PDB entry 8YQV | electron microscopy, 2.67 A resolution | chains B and C of the 8 polymer chains in the assembly

== Chain B ==
Protein: DNA-directed RNA polymerase subunit beta
Source organism: African swine fever virus
Notes: EC 2.7.7.6
Reference sequence: A0A2X0RU95 (A0A2X0RU95_ASF); residues 1-1242 here = UniProt positions 1-1242
Amino-acid sequence (1242 residues; row label = number of the first residue in the row):
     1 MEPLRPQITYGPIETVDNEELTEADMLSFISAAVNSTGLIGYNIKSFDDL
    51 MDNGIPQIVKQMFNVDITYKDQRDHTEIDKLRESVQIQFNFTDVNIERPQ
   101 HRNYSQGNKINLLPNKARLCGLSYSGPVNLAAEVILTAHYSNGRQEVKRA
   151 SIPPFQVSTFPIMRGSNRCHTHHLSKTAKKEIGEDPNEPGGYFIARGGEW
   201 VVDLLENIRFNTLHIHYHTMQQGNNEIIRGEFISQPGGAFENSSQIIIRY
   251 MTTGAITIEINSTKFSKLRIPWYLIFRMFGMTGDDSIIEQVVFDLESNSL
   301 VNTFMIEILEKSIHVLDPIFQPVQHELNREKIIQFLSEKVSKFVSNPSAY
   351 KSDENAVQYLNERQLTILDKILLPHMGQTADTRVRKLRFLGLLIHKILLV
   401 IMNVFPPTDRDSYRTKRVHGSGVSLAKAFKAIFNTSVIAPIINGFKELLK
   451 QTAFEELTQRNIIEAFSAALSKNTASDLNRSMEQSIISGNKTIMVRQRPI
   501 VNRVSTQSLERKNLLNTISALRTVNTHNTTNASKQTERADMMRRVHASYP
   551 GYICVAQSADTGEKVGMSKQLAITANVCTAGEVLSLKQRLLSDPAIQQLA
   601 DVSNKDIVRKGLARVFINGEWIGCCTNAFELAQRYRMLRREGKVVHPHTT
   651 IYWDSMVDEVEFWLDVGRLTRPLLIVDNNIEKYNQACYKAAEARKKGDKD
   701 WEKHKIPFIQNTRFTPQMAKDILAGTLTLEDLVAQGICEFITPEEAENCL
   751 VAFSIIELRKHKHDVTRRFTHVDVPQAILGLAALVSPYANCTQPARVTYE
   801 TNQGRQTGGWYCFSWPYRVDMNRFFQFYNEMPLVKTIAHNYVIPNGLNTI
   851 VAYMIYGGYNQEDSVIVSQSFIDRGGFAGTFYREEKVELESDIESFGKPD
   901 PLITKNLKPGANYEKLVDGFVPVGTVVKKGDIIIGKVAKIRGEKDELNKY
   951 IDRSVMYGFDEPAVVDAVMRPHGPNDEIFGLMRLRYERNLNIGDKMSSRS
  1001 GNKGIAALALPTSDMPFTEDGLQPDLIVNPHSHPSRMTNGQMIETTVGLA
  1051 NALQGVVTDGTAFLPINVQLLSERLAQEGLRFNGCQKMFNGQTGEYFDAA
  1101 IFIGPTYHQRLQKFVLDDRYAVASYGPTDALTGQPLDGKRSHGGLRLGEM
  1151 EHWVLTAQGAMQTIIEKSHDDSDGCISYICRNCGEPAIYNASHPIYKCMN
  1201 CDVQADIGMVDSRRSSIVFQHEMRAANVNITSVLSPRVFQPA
Unresolved in the structure: 1-7, 218-224, 490-503, 527-536, 941-948
Metal / ion sites: Zn2+: Cys1180, Cys1183, Cys1198, Cys1201

== Chain C ==
Protein: DNA-directed RNA polymerase RPB3-11 homolog
Source organism: African swine fever virus
Reference sequence: A0A2X0RUE7 (A0A2X0RUE7_ASF); numbering as in UniProt (aligned over 1-359)
Amino-acid sequence (359 residues; numbered 1 to 359; the number before each row is that of its first residue):
     1 MEKIFQNVEIKPFLIDFSNLFIKNAAKKLFQLEEQLPLVPVNVVMDFKGI
    51 SRAAVHGLSRVLQDEIPNYMLDIKPGGYKIEDSTDLFMTEQFIRNRINFI
   101 PIYAKNETLVFALRSLNNSCEVKTIYSRDLIQVAGPKLKYPIFNPTFEIG
   151 FLQPGKSLIIEDIYIKKGIGRKHAAFNLAVKTHFSHLDIEQYPTDKKEYM
   201 ALSGYKQSSMTSDPRHHRLGLCFPAVPLPHINQAVRTYLKNACRIIIGRI
   251 QSIQKIYENFEEPQPELVLFSMDEEKTKAIITIKDETHTIGNLLKTYIYE
   301 MIPDISFVGYQCVPHKQEMVLTIIHKASQEDLITLLEKSIQNIIQTFQIL
   351 EKNVDELIA
Unresolved in the structure: 1-2

== Interface between chain B and chain C ==
Contacting residue pairs - 86 pairs, chain B then chain C:
  Phe813(B) - Phe87(C)
  Trp815(B) - Phe87(C)
  Trp815(B) - Thr89(C)
  Pro816(B) - Leu86(C)  hydrophobic
  Pro816(B) - Phe87(C)  hydrophobic
  Tyr817(B) - Leu86(C)
  Phe827(B) - Gln91(C)
  Phe827(B) - Phe92(C)  hydrophobic
  Tyr828(B) - Phe92(C)
  Tyr828(B) - Arg96(C)  hydrogen bond
  Tyr859(B) - Pro314(C)
  Ser870(B) - Ala174(C)
  Ser870(B) - Asn177(C)  hydrogen bond
  Asp873(B) - Asn95(C)
  Asp873(B) - Phe99(C)
  Asp873(B) - His173(C)
  Asp873(B) - Ala174(C)  hydrogen bond (side chain-backbone)
  Arg874(B) - Asn95(C)  hydrogen bond (backbone-side chain)
  Arg874(B) - Phe99(C)
  Arg874(B) - Asn177(C)
  Gly875(B) - Asn95(C)
  Gly879(B) - Gln91(C)  hydrogen bond (backbone-side chain)
  Thr880(B) - Gln91(C)
  Gly924(B) - Ile80(C)
  Glu987(B) - Gln91(C)
  Leu1008(B) - Pro314(C)  hydrophobic
  Pro1011(B) - Asp64(C)
  Thr1012(B) - Gln63(C)
  Thr1012(B) - Asp64(C)  hydrogen bond (backbone-side chain)
  Thr1012(B) - Asn177(C)  hydrogen bond
  Ser1013(B) - Arg60(C)  hydrogen bond (backbone-side chain)
  Ser1013(B) - Gln63(C)
  Ser1013(B) - Asp64(C)  hydrogen bond
  Asp1014(B) - Arg60(C)  salt bridge
  Asp1014(B) - His288(C)
  Phe1017(B) - His56(C)
  Phe1017(B) - Lys181(C)
  Phe1017(B) - Phe184(C)  hydrophobic
  Glu1019(B) - Thr182(C)
  Glu1019(B) - His183(C)
  Glu1019(B) - Phe184(C)  hydrogen bond (backbone-backbone)
  Glu1019(B) - Ser185(C)
  Asp1020(B) - Lys181(C)
  Asp1020(B) - Thr182(C)
  Gly1021(B) - Lys181(C)
  Gln1023(B) - Lys181(C)  hydrogen bond
  Arg1081(B) - Thr194(C)
  Arg1081(B) - Met200(C)  hydrogen bond (side chain-backbone)
  Arg1081(B) - Leu202(C)  hydrogen bond (side chain-backbone)
  Arg1081(B) - Ser203(C)  hydrogen bond (side chain-backbone)
  Phe1082(B) - Met200(C)  hydrophobic
  Asn1083(B) - Met200(C)  hydrogen bond (side chain-backbone)
  Lys1087(B) - Gln191(C)  hydrogen bond
  Lys1087(B) - Ser203(C)
  Lys1087(B) - Tyr205(C)
  Phe1089(B) - Phe184(C)
  Phe1089(B) - His186(C)
  Phe1089(B) - Tyr205(C)
  Gly1091(B) - His56(C)  hydrogen bond (backbone-side chain)
  Gly1091(B) - Arg60(C)  hydrogen bond (backbone-side chain)
  Gln1092(B) - Arg60(C)
  Gln1092(B) - His288(C)
  Thr1093(B) - His56(C)
  Thr1093(B) - Asn292(C)  hydrogen bond (backbone-side chain)
  Gly1094(B) - Arg52(C)
  Gly1094(B) - His56(C)
  Gly1094(B) - Phe184(C)
  Glu1095(B) - Arg52(C)  salt bridge
  Tyr1096(B) - Arg52(C)
  Tyr1096(B) - His186(C)
  Tyr1096(B) - Ile189(C)
  Tyr1096(B) - Ser203(C)
  Tyr1096(B) - Tyr205(C)  hydrophobic
  Tyr1096(B) - Gln207(C)  hydrogen bond (side chain-backbone)
  Tyr1096(B) - Ser208(C)
  Tyr1096(B) - Ser209(C)  hydrogen bond (backbone-side chain)
  Tyr1096(B) - Ser212(C)  hydrogen bond
  Phe1097(B) - Ser203(C)
  Asp1098(B) - Ser208(C)  hydrogen bond
  Asp1098(B) - Ser209(C)  hydrogen bond (side chain-backbone)
  Ala1099(B) - Ala201(C)
  Ala1099(B) - Ser203(C)
  Ala1100(B) - Met200(C)
  Ala1100(B) - Ala201(C)  hydrogen bond (backbone-backbone)
  Ala1100(B) - Leu202(C)
  Ala1100(B) - Ser203(C)
Other interface residues (no listed pair), chain B (44 interface residues in all): Val923, Arg988, Cys1085, Asn1090
Other interface residues (no listed pair), chain C (46 interface residues in all): Glu65, Arg171, Lys172, Lys197, Tyr199, Gly204, Met210, Tyr310

== Summary ==
44 residues of chain B face 46 of chain C across their interface; the contacts include 25 hydrogen bonds and 2
salt bridges. Polar pairs include Asp1014(B)-Arg60(C), Glu1095(B)-Arg52(C) and Tyr828(B)-Arg96(C). Cys1180(B),
Cys1183(B), Cys1198(B) and Cys1201(B) form the Zn2+ site.
Here chain B is DNA-directed RNA polymerase subunit beta and chain C is DNA-directed RNA polymerase RPB3-11
homolog, both from African swine fever virus. Entry 8YQV (African swine fever virus RNA Polymerase core) was
determined by electron microscopy, deposited together with 8YQT, 8YQU, 8YQW, 8YQX, 8YQY and 8YQZ.
